7BXT - chains C and J of the 14 polymer chains in the assembly; structure by electron microscopy, 4.20 A resolution (low resolution: residue-level contacts below are approximate; hydrogen-bond / salt-bridge calls are withheld).

Chain C:
Name: Histone H2A type 1-B/E
From: Homo sapiens
UniProtKB: P04908 (H2A1B_HUMAN); residues 1-129 here correspond to UniProt positions 2-130 (UniProt number = residue number + 1)
Sequence (133 residues; numbered -3 to 129; the number before each row is that of its first residue; numbers below 1 keep their minus sign (Gly-3 is residue -3)):
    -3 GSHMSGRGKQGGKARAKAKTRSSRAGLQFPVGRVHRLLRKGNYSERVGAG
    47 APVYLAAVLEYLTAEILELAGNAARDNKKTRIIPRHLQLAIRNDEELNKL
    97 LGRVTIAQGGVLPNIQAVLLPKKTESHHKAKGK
Unresolved in the structure: -3 to 10, 65, 119-129
Differences from the reference sequence: expression tag (-3 to 0)
Curated features (UniProtKB/Swiss-Prot):
  - modified residue: Ser1 (N-acetylserine), Arg3 (Citrulline), Lys5 (N6-(2-hydroxyisobutyryl)lysine), Lys9 (N6-(2-hydroxyisobutyryl)lysine), Lys13 (N6-(beta-hydroxybutyryl)lysine), Lys36 (N6-(2-hydroxyisobutyryl)lysine), Lys74 (N6-(2-hydroxyisobutyryl)lysine), Lys75 (N6-(2-hydroxyisobutyryl)lysine), Lys95 (N6-(2-hydroxyisobutyryl)lysine), Gln104 (N5-methylglutamine), Lys118 (N6-(2-hydroxyisobutyryl)lysine), Lys119 (N6-crotonyllysine), Thr120 (Phosphothreonine), Lys125 (N6-crotonyllysine)
  - cross-link (Glycyl lysine isopeptide (Lys-Gly)): Lys13 (interchain with G-Cter in ubiquitin), Lys15 (interchain with G-Cter in ubiquitin), Lys119 (interchain with G-Cter in ubiquitin)

Chain J:
Molecule: 145-nt DNA strand
Sequence (145 nucleotides; each row starts with the number of its first residue):
   146 ATCGATGTATATATCTGACTCGTGCCTGGAGACTAGGGAGTAATCCCCTT
   196 GGCGGTTAAAACGCGGGGGACAGCGCGTACGTGCGTTTAAGCGGTGCTAG
   246 AGCTGTCTACGACCAATTGAGCGGCCTCGGCACCGGGATTCTGAT

How chain C and chain J interact:
Residue-residue contacts (14; chain C residue first):
  Arg11(C) - DT262(J)
  Arg29(C) - DG266(J)
  Glu41(C) - DA257(J)
  Arg42(C) - DG256(J)
  Arg42(C) - DA257(J)
  Val43(C) - DG256(J)
  Val43(C) - DA257(J)
  Gly44(C) - DG256(J)
  Ala45(C) - DG256(J)
  Lys75(C) - DC276(J)
  Thr76(C) - DG275(J)
  Thr76(C) - DC276(J)
  Arg77(C) - DG275(J)
  Arg77(C) - DC276(J)
Other interface residues (no listed pair), chain C (12 interface residues in all): Thr16, His31
Other interface residues (no listed pair), chain J (10 interface residues in all): DA261, DA265, DC267, DA277

Summary:
12 residues of chain C face 10 of chain J across their interface.
Here chain C is Histone H2A type 1-B/E (Homo sapiens) and chain J is a 145-nt DNA strand. Entry 7BXT (The
cryo-EM structure of CENP-A nucleosome in complex with CENP-C peptide and CENP-N N-terminal domain) was
determined by electron microscopy, deposited together with 7BY0.
